PDB entry 6LWF | X-ray diffraction, 2.79 A resolution | chains A and B of the 3 polymer chains in the assembly

# Chain A
Protein: Endonuclease 8-like 1
Source organism: Homo sapiens
Notes: EC 3.2.2.-, 4.2.99.18
UniProtKB: Q96FI4 (NEIL1_HUMAN); residue numbers follow UniProt; this construct covers 1-295
Chain sequence (295 residues; row label = number of the first residue in the row):
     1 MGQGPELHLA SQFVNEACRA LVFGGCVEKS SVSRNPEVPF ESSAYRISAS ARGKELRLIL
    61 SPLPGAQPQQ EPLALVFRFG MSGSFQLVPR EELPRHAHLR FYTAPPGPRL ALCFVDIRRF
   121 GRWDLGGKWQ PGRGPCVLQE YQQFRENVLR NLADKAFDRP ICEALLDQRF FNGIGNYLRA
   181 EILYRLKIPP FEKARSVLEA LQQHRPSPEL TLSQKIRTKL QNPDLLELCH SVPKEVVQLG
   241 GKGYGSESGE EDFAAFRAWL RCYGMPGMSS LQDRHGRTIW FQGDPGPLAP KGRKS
Not modelled in the structure: 1, 203-221, 247-249, 290-295
Construct notes: engineered mutation Gly-2 (Pro in Q96FI4), Gln-3 (Glu in Q96FI4)
Swiss-Prot annotation at these positions:
  - active site: Lys-54 (Proton donor)
  - binding site (DNA): Asn-176
  - natural variant: Ala-44 (A44D: Found in a patient with childhood-onset nephrotic syndrome, focal segmental glomerulosclerosis and end-stage renal disease; uncertain significance), Ala-156 (A156T: Found in a patient with childhood-onset steroid-resistant nephrotic syndrome; uncertain significance), Glu-181 (E181K: Found in a patient with nephrotic syndrome also carrying mutation P-159 in MYO1E), Lys-242 (K242R: In RNA edited version)
  - mutagenesis: Lys-54 (K54L: Loss of glycosylase activity), Arg-277 (R277A: Strongly reduced glycosylase activity. Has little effect on AP lyase activity)
From the paper describing this entry:
  - binding site for the 13-nt DNA strand (chain B): Lys-242

# Chain B
Molecule: 13-nt DNA strand
Sequence (13 nucleotides; numbered 1 to 13; the number before each row is that of its first residue):
     1 CGTCCAXGTC TAC
Modified residues: 8Y9 ([(2R,3S,5R)-5-[(5S)-5-carbamimidamido-2,4-bis(oxidanylidene)imidazolidin-1-yl]-3-oxidanyl-oxolan-2-yl]methy l dihydrogen phosphate) at position 7

# Chain A / chain B interface
Pairs across the interface (26; chain A residue first):
  Gly-2(A) / 8Y9_7(B)  base contact
  Gln-3(A) / 8Y9_7(B)  hydrogen bond to the sugar
  Gln-3(A) / DG8(B)  phosphate contact
  Glu-6(A) / 8Y9_7(B)  base contact
  Lys-54(A) / DG8(B)  salt bridge to the phosphate
  Lys-54(A) / DT9(B)  salt bridge to the phosphate
  Arg-78(A) / DC10(B)  salt bridge to the phosphate
  Gly-80(A) / DG8(B)  sugar contact
  Met-81(A) / 8Y9_7(B)  base contact
  Met-81(A) / DG8(B)  base contact
  Arg-118(A) / DA6(B)  base contact
  Phe-120(A) / DG8(B)  base contact
  Arg-122(A) / DC10(B)  sugar contact
  Gln-130(A) / DC10(B)  phosphate contact
  Arg-133(A) / DT9(B)  salt bridge to the phosphate
  Gln-168(A) / DT9(B)  phosphate contact
  Gly-175(A) / DG8(B)  phosphate contact
  Asn-176(A) / 8Y9_7(B)  hydrogen bond to the phosphate
  Asn-176(A) / DG8(B)  hydrogen bond to the phosphate
  Tyr-177(A) / 8Y9_7(B)  base contact
  Lys-242(A) / 8Y9_7(B)  base contact
  Tyr-263(A) / DA6(B)  hydrogen bond to the phosphate
  Tyr-263(A) / 8Y9_7(B)  hydrogen bond to the phosphate
  Arg-277(A) / 8Y9_7(B)  salt bridge to the phosphate
  Arg-277(A) / DG8(B)  salt bridge to the phosphate
  Thr-278(A) / DA6(B)  hydrogen bond to the phosphate

# Overview
20 residues of chain A and 5 residues of chain B are in contact, with 6 hydrogen bonds and 6 salt bridges.
Polar contacts include Gln-3(A)/8Y9_7(B), Asn-176(A)/8Y9_7(B) and Asn-176(A)/DG8(B). From the paper: a binding
site for the 13-nt DNA strand (chain B) at Lys-242(A).
Chain A is Endonuclease 8-like 1 (Homo sapiens) and chain B is a 13-nt DNA strand; the structure, Crystal
structure of human NEIL1(P2G, E3Q, K242) bound to duplex DNA containing guanidinohydantoin (Gh), was
determined by X-ray diffraction together with 6LWA, 6LWB, 6LWC, 6LWD, 6LWG, 6LWH and 10 further entries from
the same study.
